9ELF - chains A and E of the 5 polymer chains in the assembly; structure by electron microscopy, 2.88 A resolution.

== Chain A ==
Name: Processed angiotensin-converting enzyme 2
Organism: Homo sapiens
UniProt: Q9BYF1 (ACE2_HUMAN); residues 19-615 here = UniProt positions 19-615
Chain sequence (603 residues; numbered 19 to 621; the number before each row is that of its first residue):
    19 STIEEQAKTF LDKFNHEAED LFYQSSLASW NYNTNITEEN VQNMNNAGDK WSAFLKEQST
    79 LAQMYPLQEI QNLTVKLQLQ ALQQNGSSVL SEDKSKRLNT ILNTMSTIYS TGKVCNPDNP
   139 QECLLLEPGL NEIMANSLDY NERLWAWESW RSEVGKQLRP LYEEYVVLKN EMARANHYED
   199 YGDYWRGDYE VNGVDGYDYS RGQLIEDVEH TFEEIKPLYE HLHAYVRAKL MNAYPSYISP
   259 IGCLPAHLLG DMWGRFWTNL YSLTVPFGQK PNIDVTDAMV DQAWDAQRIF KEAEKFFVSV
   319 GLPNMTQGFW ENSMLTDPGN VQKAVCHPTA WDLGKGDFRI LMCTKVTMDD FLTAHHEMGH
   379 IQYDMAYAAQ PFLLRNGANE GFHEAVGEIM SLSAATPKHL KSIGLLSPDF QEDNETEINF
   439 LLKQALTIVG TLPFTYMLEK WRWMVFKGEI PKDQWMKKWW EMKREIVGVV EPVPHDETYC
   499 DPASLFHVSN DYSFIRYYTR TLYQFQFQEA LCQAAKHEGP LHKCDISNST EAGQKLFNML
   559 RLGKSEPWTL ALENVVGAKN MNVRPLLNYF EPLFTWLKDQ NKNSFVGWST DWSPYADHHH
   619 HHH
Not modelled in the structure: 136-140, 615-621
Sequence notes: expression tag (616-621)
UniProt features mapped onto this chain:
  - region (Interaction with SARS-CoV spike glycoprotein): Asp30 to Tyr41, Met82 to Pro84, Lys353 to Arg357
  - active site: Glu375 (Proton acceptor), His505 (Proton donor)
  - binding site (chloride): Arg169, Trp477, Lys481
  - binding site (substrate): Arg273, His345, Pro346, Tyr515
  - binding site (Zn(2+)): His374, His378, Glu402
  - glycosylation (N-linked (GlcNAc...) asparagine): Asn53, Asn90, Asn103, Asn322, Asn432, Asn546
  - mutagenesis: Ser19 (S19P: Increases slightly the interaction with RBD domain of SARS-CoV-2 spike protein), Gln24 to Lys26 (Slightly inhibits interaction with SARS-CoV spike glycoprotein), Gln24 (Q24T: Increases slightly the interaction with RBD domain of SARS-CoV-2 spike protein), Ala25 (A25V: Increases slightly the interaction with RBD domain of SARS-CoV-2 spike protein), Thr27 (T27Y: Increases slightly the interaction with RBD domain of SARS-CoV-2 spike protein. In sACE2.v2.2; increases interaction with RBD domain of SARS-CoV-2 spike protein ...), Leu29 (L29F: Increases slightly the interaction with RBD domain of SARS-CoV-2 spike protein), Lys31 (K31D: Abolishes interaction with SARS-CoV spike glycoprotein; K31Y: Increases slightly the interaction with RBD domain of SARS-CoV-2 spike protein), Asn33 (N33D: Increases slightly the interaction with RBD domain of SARS-CoV-2 spike protein), His34 (H34A: Increases slightly the interaction with RBD domain of SARS-CoV-2 spike protein), Glu37 (E37A: No effect on interaction with SARS-CoV spike glycoprotein), Asp38 (D38A: No effect on interaction with SARS-CoV spike glycoprotein), Leu39 (L39R: Increases slightly the interaction with RBD domain of SARS-CoV-2 spike protein), 48 further mutagenesis entries in UniProt
Cystine bridges: Cys133-Cys141, Cys344-Cys361, Cys530-Cys542
Covalently attached groups: N-acetylglucosamine (NAG) linked to Asn53, Asn103, Asn322, Asn432, Asn546

== Chain E ==
Name: Spike glycoprotein
Organism: Severe acute respiratory syndrome coronavirus 2
UniProt: P0DTC2 (SPIKE_SARS2); aligned to UniProt positions 1-1199 over residues 4-1208 (the alignment contains insertions or deletions, so no single offset holds)
Chain sequence (1199 residues; numbered 4 to 1208; 6 numbers in that range are skipped by the numbering (no residue carries them; nothing is unmodelled there); the number before each row is that of its first residue):
     4 MFVFLVLLPL VSSQCVNLIT TTQSYTN
    32 FTRGVYYPDK VFRSSVLHLT QDLFLPFFSN VTWF
    68 HAISGTNGTK RFDNPVLPFN DGVYFASTEK SNIIRGWIFG TTLDSKTQSL LIVNNATNVF
   128 IKVCEFQFCN DP
   141 FLDVYHKNNK SWMESESGVY SSANNCTFEY VSQPFLMDLE GKQGNFKNLR EFVFKNIDGY
   201 FKIYSKHTPI
   212 IGRDFPQGFS ALEPLVDLPI GINITRFQTL LALNRSYLTP GDSSSGWTAG AADYYVGYLQ
   272 PRTFLLKYNE NGTITDAVDC ALDPLSETKC TLKSFTVEKG IYQTSNFRVQ PTESIVRFPN
   332 VTNLCPFHEV FNATRFASVY AWNRTRISNC VADYSVLYNF APFFAFKCYG VSPTKLNDLC
   392 FTNVYADSFV IKGNEVSQIA PGQTGNIADY NYKLPDDFTG CVIAWNSNKL DSKHSGNYDY
   452 WYRSLRKSKL KPFERDISTE IYQAGNKPCK G
   484 KGPNCYFPLE SYGFRPTYGV GHQPYRVVVL SFELLHAPAT VCGPKKSTNL VKNKCVNFNF
   544 NGLTGTGVLT KSNKKFLPFQ QFGRDIVDTT DAVRDPQTLE ILDITPCSFG GVSVITPGTN
   604 TSNQVAVLYQ GVNCTEVSVA IHADQLTPTW RVYSTGSNVF QTRAGCLIGA EYVNNSYECD
   664 IPIGAGICAS YQTQTKSRGS ASSVASQSII AYTMSLGAEN SVAYSNNSIA IPTNFTISVT
   724 TEILPVSMTK TSVDCTMYIC GDSTECSNLL LQYGSFCTQL KRALTGIAVE QDKNTQEVFA
   784 QVKQIYKTPP IKYFGGFNFS QILPDPSKPS KRSPIEDLLF NKVTLADAGF IKQYGDCLGD
   844 IAARDLICAQ KFNGLTVLPP LLTDEMIAQY TSALLAGTIT SGWTFGAGPA LQIPFPMQMA
   904 YRFNGIGVTQ NVLYENQKLI ANQFNSAIGK IQDSLFSTPS ALGKLQDVVN HNAQALNTLV
   964 KQLSSKFGAI SSVLNDILSR LDPPEAEVQI DRLITGRLQS LQTYVTQQLI RAAEIRASAN
  1024 LAATKMSECV LGQSKRVDFC GKGYHLMSFP QSAPHGVVFL HVTYVPAQEK NFTTAPAICH
  1084 DGKAHFPREG VFVSNGTHWF LTQRNFYEPQ IITTDNTFVS GNCDVVIGIV NNTVYDPLQL
  1144 ELDSFKEELD KYFKNHTSPD VDLGDISGIN ASVVNIQKEI DRLNEVAKNL NESLIDLQEL
  1204 GKYEQ
Not modelled in the structure: 4-23, 68, 141-152, 178-186, 244-263, 680-688, 828-848, 1154-1208
Sequence notes: variant Ile22 (Thr19 in P0DTC2), Asp143 (Gly142 in P0DTC2), Gly213 (Val in P0DTC2), His339 (Gly in P0DTC2), Phe371 (Ser in P0DTC2), Pro373 (Ser in P0DTC2), Phe375 (Ser in P0DTC2), Ala376 (Thr in P0DTC2), Asn405 (Asp in P0DTC2), Ser408 (Arg in P0DTC2), Asn417 (Lys in P0DTC2), Lys440 (Asn in P0DTC2), Ser446 (Gly in P0DTC2), Leu456 (Phe in P0DTC2), Lys460 (Asn in P0DTC2), Asn477 (Ser in P0DTC2), Lys478 (Thr in P0DTC2), Lys484 (Glu in P0DTC2), Pro486 (Phe in P0DTC2), Arg498 (Gln in P0DTC2), Tyr501 (Asn in P0DTC2), His505 (Tyr in P0DTC2), Gly614 (Asp in P0DTC2), Tyr655 (His in P0DTC2), Lys679 (Asn in P0DTC2), Arg681 (Pro in P0DTC2), Lys764 (Asn in P0DTC2), Tyr796 (Asp in P0DTC2), His954 (Gln in P0DTC2), Lys969 (Asn in P0DTC2); conflict Thr24 (Arg21 in P0DTC2), Ser27 (Ala in P0DTC2), Leu50 (Ser in P0DTC2), 31 further conflict positions vs the reference (P0DTC2) not listed
UniProt features mapped onto this chain:
  - glycosylation: Asn20 (N-linked (GlcNAc...) (complex) asparagine)
Cystine bridges: Cys131-Cys166, Cys291-Cys301, Cys336-Cys361, Cys379-Cys432, Cys391-Cys525, Cys480-Cys488, Cys538-Cys590, Cys617-Cys649, Cys662-Cys671, Cys738-Cys760, Cys743-Cys749, Cys1032-Cys1043, Cys1082-Cys1126
Covalently attached groups: N-acetylglucosamine (NAG) linked to Asn30, Thr236, Asn282, Asn331, Asn616, Asn709, Asn717, Asn801, Asn1074, Asn1098, Asn1134
What the authors report for this chain:
  - post-translational modification sites: Asn30
  - contacts within the chain: Pro1090-Leu1104 (hydrophobic contact), Phe1095-Leu1104 (hydrophobic contact), Leu1104-Ile1115 (hydrophobic contact)

== Chain A / chain E interface ==
Pairs across the interface (6; chain A residue first):
  Gln531(A) - Pro479(E)
  Glu536(A) - Lys481(E)  salt bridge
  Glu571(A) - Asn477(E)  hydrogen bond
  Val574(A) - Lys478(E)
  Gly575(A) - Asn477(E)
  Gly575(A) - Lys478(E)
Also at the interface, not in a pair above, chain A (6 interface residues in all): Lys553

== Overview ==
6 residues of chain A face 4 of chain E across their interface; the contacts include 1 hydrogen bond and 1
salt bridge. Polar pairs include Glu536(A)-Lys481(E) and Glu571(A)-Asn477(E). From the paper: a modification
site at Asn30(E); contacts within the chain involving Leu1104(E), Pro1090(E) and Phe1095(E) among others.
Here chain A is Processed angiotensin-converting enzyme 2 (Homo sapiens) and chain E is Spike glycoprotein
(Severe acute respiratory syndrome coronavirus 2). Entry 9ELF (Cryo-EM structure of SARS-CoV-2 Omicron
KP.3.1.1 spike protein in complex with human ACE2) was determined by electron microscopy together with 9ELE
and 9ELG from the same study.
